3FQY - chain A; structure by X-ray diffraction, 1.90 A resolution.

# Chain A
Name: Azurin
Organism: Pseudomonas aeruginosa
UniProtKB: P00282 (AZUR_PSEAE); residues 1-128 here correspond to UniProt positions 21-148 (UniProt number = residue number + 20)
Amino-acid sequence (128 residues; numbered 1 to 128; the number before each row is that of its first residue):
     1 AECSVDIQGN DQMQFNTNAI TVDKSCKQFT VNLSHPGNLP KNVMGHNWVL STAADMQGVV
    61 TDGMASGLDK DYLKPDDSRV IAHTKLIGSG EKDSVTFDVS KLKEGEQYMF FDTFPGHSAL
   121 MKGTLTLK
Differences from the reference sequence: engineered mutation Asp-112 (Cys132 in P00282)
UniProt features mapped onto this chain:
  - binding site (Cu cation): His-46, His-117, Met-121
Disulfide bonds: Cys-3/Cys-26
Metal / ion sites: Cu ion site 1: Ala-1 (together with 2-amino-2-hydroxymethyl-propane-1,3-diol); Cu ion site 2: Gly-45, His-46, Asp-112, His-117
From the paper describing this entry:
  - Cu ion coordination: His-83, Asp-112
  - contacts within the chain: Asp-112/Phe-114

# Summary
Gly-45, His-46, Asp-112 and His-117 coordinate Cu ion site 2. Curated annotation (UniProt) lists 3 Cu
cation-binding residues. The paper reports Cu ion coordination by His-83 and Asp-112; contacts within the
chain involving Phe-114 and Asp-112.
Chain A is Azurin (Pseudomonas aeruginosa); the structure, Azurin C112D, was determined by X-ray diffraction
together with 3FPY, 3FQ1 and 3FQ2 from the same study.
